3ZIL - chains A and B; structure by X-ray diffraction, 2.01 A resolution.

[Chain A]
Protein: AAR187CP
Source organism: Eremothecium gossypii
Reference sequence: Q75E93 (Q75E93_ASHGO); residues 184-561 here = UniProt positions 184-561
Sequence (378 residues; each row starts with the number of its first residue):
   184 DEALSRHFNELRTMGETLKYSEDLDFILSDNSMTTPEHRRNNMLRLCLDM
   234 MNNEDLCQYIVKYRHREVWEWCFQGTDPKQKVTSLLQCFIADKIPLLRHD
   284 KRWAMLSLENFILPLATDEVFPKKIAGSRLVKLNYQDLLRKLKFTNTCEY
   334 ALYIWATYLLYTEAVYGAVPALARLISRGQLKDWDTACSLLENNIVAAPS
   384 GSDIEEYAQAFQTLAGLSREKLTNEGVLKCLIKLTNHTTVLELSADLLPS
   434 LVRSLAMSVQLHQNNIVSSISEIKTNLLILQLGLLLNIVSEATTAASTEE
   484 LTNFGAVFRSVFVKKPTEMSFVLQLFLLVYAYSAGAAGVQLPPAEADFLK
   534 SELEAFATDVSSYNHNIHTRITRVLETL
Not modelled in the structure: 184-199

[Chain B]
Protein: AAL182WP
Reference sequence: Q75FB3 (Q75FB3_ASHGO); residue numbers follow UniProt; this construct covers 136-163
Sequence (28 residues; row label = number of the first residue in the row):
   136 NPYNIVPQGRIVSLTNAQNRERLQLLEE
Not modelled in the structure: 136-152

[Chain A / chain B interface]
Residue-residue contacts (29; chain A residue first):
  E375(A) with L160(B)
  A380(A) with E163(B)
  K412(A) with L160(B)
  I415(A) with L160(B), hydrophobic; L161(B), hydrophobic
  K416(A) with E163(B)
  N419(A) with L160(B), hydrogen bond (side chain-backbone); L161(B); E163(B), hydrogen bond (side chain-backbone)
  N459(A) with E156(B)
  I462(A) with E156(B); R157(B); L158(B), hydrophobic
  L463(A) with E156(B)
  G466(A) with L158(B)
  N470(A) with L161(B)
  F504(A) with E156(B); R157(B)
  L508(A) with L158(B), hydrophobic
  Y546(A) with R157(B); E162(B)
  N547(A) with R157(B), hydrogen bond (side chain-backbone); L158(B), hydrogen bond (side chain-backbone); Q159(B); E162(B)
  H548(A) with E162(B), hydrogen bond (backbone-side chain)
  N549(A) with L161(B), hydrogen bond (side chain-backbone); E162(B), hydrogen bond (backbone-side chain)
  I550(A) with L161(B), hydrophobic
Also at the interface, not in a pair above, chain A (21 interface residues in all): V379, L469, R553
The authors on this interface:
  - interface residues, chain A: N419(A), N547(A), H548(A), N549(A)
  - interface residues, chain B: L158(B), L161(B), E162(B), E163(B)

[In short]
21 residues of chain A face 8 of chain B across their interface; the contacts include 7 hydrogen bonds. Among
the polar pairs are N419(A)-L160(B), N419(A)-E163(B) and N547(A)-R157(B). The paper reports interface residues
N419(A), N547(A) and L158(B) among others.
Chain A is AAR187CP (Eremothecium gossypii) and chain B is AAL182WP; the structure, Structure of the Wpl1
protein, was determined by X-ray diffraction, deposited together with 3ZIK.
